PDB entry 4J1X | X-ray diffraction, 2.80 A resolution | chains A and B

# Chain A (and B)
Protein: Epoxidase
From: Streptomyces wedmorensis
Notes: fragment: Metal and substrate binding domains; chain B of this document is another copy of the same molecule, construct and numbering; everything in this record applies to it too
UniProtKB: Q56185 (Q56185_STRWE); residues 2-198 here = UniProt positions 2-198
Amino-acid sequence (197 residues; row label = number of the first residue in the row):
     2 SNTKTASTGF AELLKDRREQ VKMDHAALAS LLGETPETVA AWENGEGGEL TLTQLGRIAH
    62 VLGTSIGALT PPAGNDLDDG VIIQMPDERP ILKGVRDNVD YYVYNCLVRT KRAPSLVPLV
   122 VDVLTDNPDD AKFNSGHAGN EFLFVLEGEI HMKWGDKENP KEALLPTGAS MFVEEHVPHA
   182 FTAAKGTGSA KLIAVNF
Disordered / not traced: 2-5
Bound ions: Fe2+: His138, Glu142, His180 (together with 1JJ)
Residues lining bound ligands: 1JJ ([(1S)-1-hydroxypropyl]phosphonic acid): Arg97, Tyr103, Tyr105, Val122, Asn135, His138, Glu142, Leu144, His180, Phe182, Leu193, Ala195

# How chain A and chain B interact
Pairs across the interface (63; chain A residue first):
  Ala7(A) with Leu53(B)
  Ser8(A) with Leu53(B); Thr54(B)
  Phe11(A) with Leu53(B), hydrophobic
  Arg18(A) with Pro115(B), hydrogen bond (side chain-backbone)
  Gln21(A) with Val118(B)
  Val22(A) with Arg110(B)
  Lys23(A) with Leu93(B); Tyr105(B); Leu120(B)
  Met24(A) with Arg110(B)
  Asp25(A) with Leu93(B)
  Gly48(A) with Leu53(B)
  Gly49(A) with Thr52(B), hydrogen bond (backbone-side chain); Leu53(B), hydrogen bond (backbone-backbone); Thr54(B), hydrogen bond (backbone-backbone)
  Glu50(A) with Thr52(B)
  Leu51(A) with Leu51(B); Thr52(B); Leu53(B), hydrogen bond (backbone-backbone)
  Thr52(A) with Gly49(B), hydrogen bond (side chain-backbone); Glu50(B); Leu51(B)
  Leu53(A) with Ala7(B); Ser8(B); Phe11(B), hydrophobic; Gly49(B), hydrogen bond (backbone-backbone); Leu51(B), hydrogen bond (backbone-backbone); Thr71(B)
  Thr54(A) with Ala7(B); Ser8(B); Gly49(B), hydrogen bond (backbone-backbone)
  Leu56(A) with Leu53(B), hydrophobic; Leu56(B), hydrophobic
  His61(A) with Lys112(B), hydrogen bond
  Gly64(A) with Lys112(B); Pro115(B)
  Thr65(A) with Ala74(B); Pro115(B)
  Ser66(A) with Pro72(B); Pro73(B); Ala74(B)
  Ile67(A) with Thr71(B)
  Gly68(A) with Gly68(B); Thr71(B)
  Thr71(A) with Ile67(B); Gly68(B), hydrogen bond (side chain-backbone)
  Pro72(A) with Ser66(B)
  Pro73(A) with Ser66(B)
  Ala74(A) with Thr65(B); Ser66(B)
  Leu93(A) with Lys23(B); Asp25(B)
  Tyr105(A) with Lys23(B)
  Arg110(A) with Val22(B)
  Lys112(A) with His61(B), hydrogen bond; Gly64(B); Thr65(B)
  Pro115(A) with Arg18(B), hydrogen bond (backbone-side chain); Gly64(B); Thr65(B)
  Val118(A) with Gln21(B)
  Leu120(A) with Lys23(B)
Interface residues without a listed pair, chain A (38 interface residues in all): Gly57, Cys107, Thr111, Ser116
Interface residues without a listed pair, chain B (38 interface residues in all): Met24, Gly48, Gly57, Cys107, Thr111, Ser116

# Overview
The chain A/chain B interface involves 38 residues from each chain; the contacts include 13 hydrogen bonds.
Polar contacts include Arg18(A)-Pro115(B), Gly49(A)-Thr52(B) and His61(A)-Lys112(B). Bound to chain A:
compound 1JJ. His138(A), Glu142(A) and His180(A) form the Fe2+ site.
Chain A and chain B are both Epoxidase (Streptomyces wedmorensis); the structure, Crystal Structure of
Fe(II)-HppE with alternative substrate (S)-1-HPP, was determined by X-ray diffraction (same publication as
4J1W).
